Entry 8SML (electron microscopy, 3.30 A resolution); this record covers chains A and C of the 6 polymer chains in the assembly.

Chain A:
Protein: Protein-arginine deiminase type-4
From: Homo sapiens
Notes: EC 3.5.3.15
UniProt: Q9UM07 (PADI4_HUMAN); residue numbers follow UniProt; this construct covers 2-663
Amino-acid sequence (695 residues; row label = number of the first residue in the row; numbers below 1 keep their minus sign (His-31 is residue -31)):
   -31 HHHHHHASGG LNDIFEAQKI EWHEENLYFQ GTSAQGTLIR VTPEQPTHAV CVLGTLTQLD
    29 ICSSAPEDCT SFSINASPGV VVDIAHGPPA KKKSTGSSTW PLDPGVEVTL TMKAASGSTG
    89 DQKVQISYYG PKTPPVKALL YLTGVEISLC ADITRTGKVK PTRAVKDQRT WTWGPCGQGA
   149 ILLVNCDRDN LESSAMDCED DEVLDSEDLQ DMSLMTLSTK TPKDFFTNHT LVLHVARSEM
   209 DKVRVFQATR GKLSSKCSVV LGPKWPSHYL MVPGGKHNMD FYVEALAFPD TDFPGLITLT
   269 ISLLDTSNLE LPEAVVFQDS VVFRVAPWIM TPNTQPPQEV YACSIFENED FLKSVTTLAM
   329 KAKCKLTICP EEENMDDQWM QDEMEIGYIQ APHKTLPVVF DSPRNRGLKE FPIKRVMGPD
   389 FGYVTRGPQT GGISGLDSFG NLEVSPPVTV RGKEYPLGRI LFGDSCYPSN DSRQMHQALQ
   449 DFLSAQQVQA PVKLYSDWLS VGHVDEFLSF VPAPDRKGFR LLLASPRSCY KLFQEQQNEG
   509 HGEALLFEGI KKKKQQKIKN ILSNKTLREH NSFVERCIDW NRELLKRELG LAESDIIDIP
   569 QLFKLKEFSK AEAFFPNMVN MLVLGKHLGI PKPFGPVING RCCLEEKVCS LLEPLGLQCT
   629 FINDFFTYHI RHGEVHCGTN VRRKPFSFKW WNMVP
Disordered / not traced: -31 to 3, 34-38, 54-67, 98-99, 124-139, 312-315, 340-346, 373-382, 396-402, 515-525, 633-645, 663
Differences from the reference sequence: expression tag (-31 to 1); variant Ala82 (Val in Q9UM07)
Ion coordination: Ca2+ site 1: Asn153, Asp155, Asp157, Asp165, Asp176; Ca2+ site 2: Asp155, Asp157, Asp179, Asp388; Ca2+ site 3: Asp165, Asp168, Glu170
Curated features (UniProtKB/Swiss-Prot):
  - active site: Asp350, His471, Asp473, Cys645
  - binding site (Ca(2+)): Asn153, Asp155, Asp157, Asp165, Asp168, Glu170, Asp176, Asp179, Gln349, Glu351, Glu353, Asp369, Ser370, Asn373, Asp388, Phe407, Leu410, Glu411
  - binding site (substrate): Arg374, Arg639
  - modified residue (Citrulline): Arg205, Arg212, Arg218, Arg372, Arg374, Arg383
  - natural variant: Gly55 (G55S: Does not affect catalytic activity), Ala82 (V82A: Does not affect catalytic activity; this construct carries the variant), Gly112 (G112A: Does not affect catalytic activity)
  - mutagenesis: Gln346 (Q346A: Impaired binding of TDFA Inhibitor), Arg374 (R374A: Strongly reduces enzymatic activity; R374Q: Impaired binding of TDFA Inhibitor), Arg639 (R639Q: Impaired binding of TDFA Inhibitor), Cys645 (C645A: Abolishes enzymatic activity)
Reported in the primary citation:
  - conformationally variable residues (loop rearrangement, order/disorder transition, side-chain flip): Glu340 to Met352, Arg374 to Arg383
  - mutagenesis - R8E, R8E/Y435A, Y435A: abolished catalytic activity
  - mutagenesis - N438A, N438R: unchanged catalytic activity
  - mutagenesis - R8E, R8E/Y435A (160-fold), Y435A: decreased binding to hA362

Chain C:
Protein: Fab hI365 heavy chain
From: Homo sapiens
Notes: antibody fragment or engineered binder
Amino-acid sequence (231 residues; row label = number of the first residue in the row):
     4 EVQLVESGGG LVQPGGSLRL SCAASGFNFY YSIHWVRQAP GKGLEWVASI SPYSGYTSYA
    64 DSVKGRFTIS ADTSKNTAYL QMNSLRAEDT AVYYCARKHP GSYPFWGWAL DYWGQGTLVT
   124 VSSASTKGPS VFPLAPSSKS TSGGTAALGC LVKDYFPEPV TVSWNSGALT SGVHTFPAVL
   184 QSSGLYSLSS VVTVPSSSLG TQTYICNVNH KPSNTKVDKK VEPKSCDKTH T
Disordered / not traced: 125-234

Interface between chain A and chain C:
Contacting residue pairs - 38 pairs, chain A then chain C:
  Arg156(A) - Trp109(C)
  Leu159(A) - Trp109(C)
  Leu159(A) - Trp111(C)
  Leu172(A) - Ser54(C)
  Leu172(A) - Ser57(C)  hydrogen bond (backbone-side chain)
  Ser174(A) - Tyr33(C)
  Ser174(A) - Ser54(C)  hydrogen bond
  Ser174(A) - Pro55(C)
  Ser174(A) - Tyr56(C)  hydrogen bond (side chain-backbone)
  Ser174(A) - Ser57(C)
  Glu175(A) - Tyr33(C)  hydrogen bond (backbone-backbone)
  Glu175(A) - Tyr34(C)
  Glu175(A) - Ser35(C)  hydrogen bond
  Glu175(A) - Lys101(C)
  Leu177(A) - Tyr33(C)
  Leu177(A) - Tyr56(C)  hydrophobic
  Gln178(A) - Asn31(C)  hydrogen bond
  Gln178(A) - Tyr33(C)
  Gln178(A) - Tyr34(C)
  Arg218(A) - Thr76(C)
  Lys220(A) - Ser73(C)
  Lys220(A) - Ala74(C)  hydrogen bond (backbone-backbone)
  Ser222(A) - Ser57(C)
  Ser222(A) - Gly58(C)  hydrogen bond (side chain-backbone)
  Ser223(A) - Pro55(C)  hydrogen bond (backbone-backbone)
  Ser223(A) - Tyr56(C)
  Ser223(A) - Thr76(C)  hydrogen bond
  Lys224(A) - Tyr56(C)
  Cys225(A) - Tyr56(C)  hydrogen bond (backbone-backbone)
  Tyr250(A) - Tyr33(C)  hydrogen bond
  Tyr309(A) - Tyr106(C)  hydrophobic
  Trp347(A) - Tyr106(C)  hydrogen bond (backbone-side chain)
  Met348(A) - Tyr106(C)
  Val384(A) - Tyr106(C)  hydrophobic
  Met385(A) - Trp109(C)
  Gly386(A) - Trp109(C)
  Pro387(A) - Trp109(C)
  Phe389(A) - Trp109(C)  hydrophobic
Other interface residues (no listed pair), chain A (29 interface residues in all): Val171, Asp173, Gly219, Leu221, Thr335, Cys337, Glu339
Other interface residues (no listed pair), chain C (21 interface residues in all): Thr71, Ser77, Pro103, Pro107, Phe108
From the paper, about this interface:
  - residue pairs: Trp347(A)-Tyr106(C)
  - epitope / paratope residues, chain A: Trp347(A)
  - epitope / paratope residues, chain C: Tyr106(C)

Summary:
Chain A and chain C form an interface of 29 and 21 residues respectively; the contacts include 13 hydrogen
bonds. Polar contacts include Leu172(A)-Ser57(C), Ser174(A)-Ser54(C) and Ser174(A)-Tyr56(C). The paper
describes a contact between Trp347(A) and Tyr106(C). The paper reports that R8E, R8E/Y435A and Y435A of chain
A abolish catalytic activity; epitope/paratope residues Trp347(A) and Tyr106(C); 5 substitutions were tested
in all.
Chain A is Protein-arginine deiminase type-4 and chain C is Fab hI365 heavy chain, both from Homo sapiens; the
structure, hPAD4 bound to inhibitory Fab hI365, was determined by electron microscopy, deposited together with
8SMK.
